PDB entry 8HPK | X-ray diffraction, 3.00 A resolution | chains A and L of the 3 polymer chains in the assembly

# Chain A
Name: Oxalate:formate antiporter
Source organism: Oxalobacter formigenes
UniProtKB: Q51330 (OXLT_OXAFO); residue numbers follow UniProt; this construct covers 1-418
Amino-acid sequence (427 residues; numbered 1 to 427; the number before each row is that of its first residue):
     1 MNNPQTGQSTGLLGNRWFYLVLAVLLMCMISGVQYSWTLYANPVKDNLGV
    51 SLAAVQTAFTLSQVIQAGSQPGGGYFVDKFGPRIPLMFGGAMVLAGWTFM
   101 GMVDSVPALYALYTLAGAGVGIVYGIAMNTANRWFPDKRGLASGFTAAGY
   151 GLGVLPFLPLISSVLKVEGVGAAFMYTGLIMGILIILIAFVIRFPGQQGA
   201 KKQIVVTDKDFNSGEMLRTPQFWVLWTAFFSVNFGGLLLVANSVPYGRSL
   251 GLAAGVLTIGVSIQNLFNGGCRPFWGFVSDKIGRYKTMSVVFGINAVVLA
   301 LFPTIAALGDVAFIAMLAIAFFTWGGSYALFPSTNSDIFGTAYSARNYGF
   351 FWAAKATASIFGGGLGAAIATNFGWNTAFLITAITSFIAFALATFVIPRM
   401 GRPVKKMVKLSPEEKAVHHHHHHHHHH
Disordered / not traced: 1-10, 198-202, 406-427
Construct notes: expression tag (419-427)
Ligand contacts: oxalate ion (OXL): Gln-34, Tyr-35, Tyr-124, Tyr-150, Arg-272, Trp-324, Tyr-328, Trp-352, Lys-355
Curated features (UniProtKB/Swiss-Prot):
  - binding site (oxalate): Lys-355
  - mutagenesis: Cys-28 (C28G: Slight decrease in activity; when associated with A-271), Gln-56 (Q56C: Residual activity), Phe-59 (F59C: Loss of activity), Gln-66 (Q66C: Residual activity), Ser-69 (S69C: Residual activity), Cys-271 (C271A: Slight decrease in activity; when associated with G-28), Gly-349 (G349C: Loss of activity), Ala-354 (A354C: Residual activity), Lys-355 (K355C/G/Q/T: Loss of activity; K355R: Residual activity), Gly-362 (G362C: Residual activity), Gly-363 (G363C: Residual activity)
Reported in the primary citation:
  - binding site for oxalate ion: Gln-34, Tyr-35, Tyr-124, Tyr-150, Arg-272, Trp-324, Tyr-328, Trp-352, Lys-355
  - contacts within the chain: Thr-38/Val-240 (hydrogen bond), Leu-39/Val-244 (hydrophobic contact), Asp-78/Arg-133 (salt bridge), Met-128/Pro-332 (hydrophobic contact), Asn-129/Ser-344 (hydrogen bond), Arg-133/Thr-341 (backbone contact), Arg-133/Ala-342 (backbone contact), Arg-16/Asp-137 (salt bridge), Arg-139/Asp-337, Ala-147/Arg-272 (backbone contact), Asn-268/Arg-272 (hydrogen bond), Asp-280/Arg-284, Arg-284/Asp-337, Met-128/Tyr-348 (hydrophobic contact), Gln-66/Trp-352 (hydrogen bond), Gln-34/Lys-355 (hydrogen bond), Gln-63/Lys-355 (hydrogen bond)
  - mutagenesis - Q34A, Y35A, Y124A, Y150A, N268A, R272A, W324A, K355Q: decreased binding to oxalate ion
  - mutagenesis - R272A, K355Q: abolished catalytic activity on oxalate ion
  - mutagenesis - Q34A, Y35A, N268A, W324A, Y328A, W352A: decreased catalytic activity on oxalate ion
  - mutagenesis - Y124A: unchanged catalytic activity on oxalate ion
  - mutagenesis - Y328A, W352A: unchanged binding to oxalate ion
  - conformationally variable residues (side-chain flip): Gln-34 (from molecular simulation)

# Chain L
Name: Fab fragment Light chain
Source organism: Mus musculus
Notes: antibody fragment or engineered binder
Amino-acid sequence (215 residues; row label = number of the first residue in the row):
     1 DIVMTQSPAIMSASLGERVTMTCTASSSVTSSYLHWYQQRPGSSPKLWIY
    51 STSNLASGVPGRFSGRGSGTSYSLTISSMEAEDAATYYCHQYHRSPPTFG
   101 GGTKLEIKRADAAPTVSIFPPSSEQLTSGGASVVCFLNNFYPKDINVKWK
   151 IDGSERQNGVLNSWTDQDSKDSTYSMSSTLTLTKDEYERHNSYTCEATHK
   201 TSTSPIVKSFNRNEC
Cystine bridges: Cys-23/Cys-89, Cys-135/Cys-195

# Interface between chain A and chain L
Pairs across the interface (29):
  Asn-42(A) with Tyr-33(L), hydrogen bond
  Lys-45(A) with Tyr-33(L); Tyr-92(L)
  Asp-46(A) with Tyr-92(L), hydrogen bond
  Gly-49(A) with Arg-94(L); Ser-95(L), hydrogen bond (backbone-backbone)
  Val-50(A) with His-93(L); Arg-94(L)
  Ser-51(A) with His-93(L); Arg-94(L)
  Pro-245(A) with Ser-32(L), hydrogen bond (backbone-side chain)
  Arg-248(A) with Tyr-50(L); Ser-51(L); Asn-54(L)
  Ser-249(A) with Ser-32(L); Ser-51(L); Asn-54(L)
  Leu-250(A) with Asn-54(L), hydrogen bond (backbone-side chain)
  Gly-251(A) with Tyr-50(L), hydrogen bond (backbone-side chain); Asn-54(L), hydrogen bond (backbone-side chain)
  Thr-371(A) with Ser-28(L); Val-29(L); Thr-30(L), hydrogen bond; Gly-69(L), hydrogen bond (backbone-backbone)
  Asn-372(A) with Ser-28(L), hydrogen bond; Gly-69(L)
  Gly-374(A) with Ser-68(L)
  Trp-375(A) with Ser-31(L), hydrogen bond; Ser-32(L)
Other interface residues (no listed pair), chain A (17 interface residues in all): Leu-52, Phe-373
Other interface residues (no listed pair), chain L (16 interface residues in all): Ser-53

# In short
17 residues of chain A face 16 of chain L across their interface, with 11 hydrogen bonds. Among the polar
pairs are Asn-42(A)/Tyr-33(L), Asp-46(A)/Tyr-92(L) and Pro-245(A)/Ser-32(L). From the paper: a binding site
for oxalate ion at Gln-34(A), Tyr-35(A) and Tyr-124(A) among others; Q34A, Y35A and Y124A of chain A, among
others, reduce binding to oxalate ion; 10 substitutions were tested in all.
Chain A is Oxalate:formate antiporter (Oxalobacter formigenes) and chain L is Fab fragment Light chain (Mus
musculus); the structure, Crystal structure of the bacterial oxalate transporter OxlT in an oxalate-bound
occluded form, was determined by X-ray diffraction together with 8HPJ from the same study.
